PDB entry 9GVJ | electron microscopy, 2.91 A resolution | chains A and B of the 4 polymer chains in the assembly

# Chain A (and B)
Protein: Mucin-5AC
Source organism: Homo sapiens
Notes: chain B of this document is another copy of the same molecule, construct and numbering; everything in this record applies to it too
UniProtKB: P98088 (MUC5A_HUMAN); residues 28-1483 here = UniProt positions 28-1483
Chain sequence (1456 residues; each row starts with the number of its first residue):
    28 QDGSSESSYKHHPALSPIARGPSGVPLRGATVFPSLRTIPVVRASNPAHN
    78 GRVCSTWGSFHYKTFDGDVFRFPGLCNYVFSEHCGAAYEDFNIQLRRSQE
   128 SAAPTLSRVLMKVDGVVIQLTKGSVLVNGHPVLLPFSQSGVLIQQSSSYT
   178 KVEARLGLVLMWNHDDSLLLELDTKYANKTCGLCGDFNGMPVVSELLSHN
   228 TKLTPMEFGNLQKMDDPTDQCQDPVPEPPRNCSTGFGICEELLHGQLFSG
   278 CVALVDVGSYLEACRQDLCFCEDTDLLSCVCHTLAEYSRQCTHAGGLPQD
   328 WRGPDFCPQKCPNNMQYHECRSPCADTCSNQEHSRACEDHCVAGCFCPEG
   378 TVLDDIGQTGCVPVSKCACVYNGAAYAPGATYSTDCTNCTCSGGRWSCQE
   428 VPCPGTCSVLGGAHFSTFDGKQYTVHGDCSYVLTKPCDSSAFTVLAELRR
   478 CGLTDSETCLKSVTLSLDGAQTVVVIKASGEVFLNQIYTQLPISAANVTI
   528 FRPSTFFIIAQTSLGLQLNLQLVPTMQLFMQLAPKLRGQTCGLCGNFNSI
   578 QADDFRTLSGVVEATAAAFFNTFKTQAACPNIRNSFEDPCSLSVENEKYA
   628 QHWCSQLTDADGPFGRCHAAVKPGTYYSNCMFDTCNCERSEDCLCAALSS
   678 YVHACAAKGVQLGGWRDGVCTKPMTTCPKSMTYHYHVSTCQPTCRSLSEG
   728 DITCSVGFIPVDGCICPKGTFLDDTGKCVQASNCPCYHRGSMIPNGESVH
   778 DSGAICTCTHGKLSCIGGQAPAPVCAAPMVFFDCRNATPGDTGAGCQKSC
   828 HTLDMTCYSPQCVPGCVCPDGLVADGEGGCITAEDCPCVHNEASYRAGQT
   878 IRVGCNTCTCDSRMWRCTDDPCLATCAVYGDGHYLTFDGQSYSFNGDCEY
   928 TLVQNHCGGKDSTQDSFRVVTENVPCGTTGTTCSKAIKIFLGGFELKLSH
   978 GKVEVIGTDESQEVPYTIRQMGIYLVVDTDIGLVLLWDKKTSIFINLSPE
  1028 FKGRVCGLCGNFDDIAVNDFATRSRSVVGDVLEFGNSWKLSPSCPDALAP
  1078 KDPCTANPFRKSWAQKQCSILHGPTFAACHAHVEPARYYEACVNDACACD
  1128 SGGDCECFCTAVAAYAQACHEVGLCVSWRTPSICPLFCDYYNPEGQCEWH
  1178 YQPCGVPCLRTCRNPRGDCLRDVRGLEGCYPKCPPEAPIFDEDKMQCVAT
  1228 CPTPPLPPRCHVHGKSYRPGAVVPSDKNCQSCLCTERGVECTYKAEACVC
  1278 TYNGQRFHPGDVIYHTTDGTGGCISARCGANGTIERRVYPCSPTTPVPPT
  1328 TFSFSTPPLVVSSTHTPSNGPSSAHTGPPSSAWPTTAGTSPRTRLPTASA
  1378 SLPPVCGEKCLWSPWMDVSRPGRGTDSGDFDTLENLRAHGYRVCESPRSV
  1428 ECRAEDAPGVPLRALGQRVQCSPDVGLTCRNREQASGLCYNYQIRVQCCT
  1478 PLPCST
Not modelled in the structure: 28-66, 127-129, 260-262, 763-1483 (chain B: 28-67, 127-129, 260-263, 763-1483)
Cystine bridges: Cys-81/Cys-211, Cys-103/Cys-248, Cys-111/Cys-208, Cys-259/Cys-296, Cys-266/Cys-291, Cys-278/Cys-318, Cys-298/Cys-306, Cys-308/Cys-334, Cys-338/Cys-372, Cys-347/Cys-368, Cys-351/Cys-364, Cys-355/Cys-394, Cys-374/Cys-388, Cys-396/Cys-418, Cys-413/Cys-430, Cys-416/Cys-425, Cys-434/Cys-571, Cys-456/Cys-606, Cys-464/Cys-568, Cys-478/Cys-486, Cys-617/Cys-662, Cys-631/Cys-657, Cys-644/Cys-682, Cys-664/Cys-670, Cys-672/Cys-697, Cys-704/Cys-741, Cys-717/Cys-731, Cys-721/Cys-761, Cys-743/Cys-755
Covalently attached groups: N-acetylglucosamine (NAG) linked to Asn-205, Asn-415, Asn-524
Metal / ion sites: Cu ion: His-76, His-320, His-367; Ca2+ site 1: Asp-93, Asp-213, Asn-215, Met-217, Val-220, Glu-222; Ca2+ site 2: Asp-446, Asn-573, Asn-575, Ile-577, Asp-580, Asp-581
Curated features (UniProtKB/Swiss-Prot):
  - binding site (Cu(2+)): Glu-198, His-320, His-367
  - glycosylation: Asn-205 (N-linked (GlcNAc...) asparagine), Asn-258 (N-linked (GlcNAc...) asparagine), Asn-415 (N-linked (GlcNAc...) asparagine), Asn-524 (N-linked (GlcNAc...) asparagine), Asn-1308 (N-linked (GlcNAc...) asparagine), Trp-1389 (C-linked (Man) tryptophan)
From the paper describing this entry:
  - Ca2+ coordination: Glu-222
  - post-translational modification sites: Asn-205
  - disease-associated variants - S221R: decreased expression (citing earlier work)

# Chain A / chain B interface
Residue-residue contacts (33):
  Glu-109(A) / Leu-619(B)
  Glu-116(A) / Leu-619(B)
  Asn-119(A) / Leu-619(B)
  Gln-121(A) / Leu-619(B)  hydrogen bond (side chain-backbone)
  Arg-135(A) / Glu-622(B)  salt bridge
  Leu-137(A) / Glu-622(B)
  Lys-139(A) / Ser-618(B)
  Lys-139(A) / Val-621(B)
  Val-144(A) / Val-621(B)  hydrophobic
  Asp-242(A) / Asn-623(B)
  Asp-243(A) / Glu-622(B)
  Pro-244(A) / Glu-622(B)
  Pro-244(A) / Asn-623(B)
  Pro-244(A) / Tyr-626(B)  hydrophobic
  Pro-244(A) / Ser-667(B)  hydrogen bond (backbone-side chain)
  Gln-247(A) / Glu-665(B)
  Leu-480(A) / Leu-238(B)  hydrophobic
  Ser-618(A) / Lys-139(B)
  Leu-619(A) / Glu-109(B)
  Leu-619(A) / Asn-119(B)
  Leu-619(A) / Gln-121(B)  hydrogen bond (backbone-side chain)
  Leu-619(A) / Met-241(B)
  Val-621(A) / Lys-139(B)
  Val-621(A) / Val-144(B)  hydrophobic
  Glu-622(A) / Asp-243(B)
  Glu-622(A) / Pro-244(B)
  Asn-623(A) / Asp-242(B)
  Asn-623(A) / Pro-244(B)
  Tyr-626(A) / Pro-244(B)  hydrophobic
  Tyr-626(A) / Thr-245(B)
  Glu-665(A) / Asp-242(B)
  Arg-666(A) / Gln-247(B)
  Ser-667(A) / Pro-244(B)
Interface residues without a listed pair, chain A (26 interface residues in all): Gln-146, Met-241, Thr-245, Ser-620
Interface residues without a listed pair, chain B (26 interface residues in all): Glu-116, Arg-135, Leu-137, Gln-146, Ser-620, Arg-666

# Summary
Chain A and chain B each contribute 26 residues to their interface, with 3 hydrogen bonds and 1 salt bridge.
Polar pairs include Arg-135(A)/Glu-622(B), Gln-121(A)/Leu-619(B) and Pro-244(A)/Ser-667(B). Covalently linked
N-acetylglucosamine: at Asn-205(A), Asn-415(A) and Asn-524(A). From the paper: S221R of chain A reduces
expression; Ca2+ coordination by Glu-222(A).
Chain A and chain B are both Mucin-5AC (Homo sapiens); the structure, MUC5AC mucin amino acids 28 to 1483, was
determined by electron microscopy together with 9GVQ from the same study.
